9N5U - chains A and B of the 3 polymer chains in the assembly; structure by electron microscopy, 2.85 A resolution.

# Chain A
Protein: NfnA
Organism: Thermococcus sibiricus
Reference sequence: C6A4M3 (C6A4M3_THESM); numbering as in UniProt (aligned over 1-963)
Amino-acid sequence (963 residues; numbered 1 to 963; the number before each row is that of its first residue):
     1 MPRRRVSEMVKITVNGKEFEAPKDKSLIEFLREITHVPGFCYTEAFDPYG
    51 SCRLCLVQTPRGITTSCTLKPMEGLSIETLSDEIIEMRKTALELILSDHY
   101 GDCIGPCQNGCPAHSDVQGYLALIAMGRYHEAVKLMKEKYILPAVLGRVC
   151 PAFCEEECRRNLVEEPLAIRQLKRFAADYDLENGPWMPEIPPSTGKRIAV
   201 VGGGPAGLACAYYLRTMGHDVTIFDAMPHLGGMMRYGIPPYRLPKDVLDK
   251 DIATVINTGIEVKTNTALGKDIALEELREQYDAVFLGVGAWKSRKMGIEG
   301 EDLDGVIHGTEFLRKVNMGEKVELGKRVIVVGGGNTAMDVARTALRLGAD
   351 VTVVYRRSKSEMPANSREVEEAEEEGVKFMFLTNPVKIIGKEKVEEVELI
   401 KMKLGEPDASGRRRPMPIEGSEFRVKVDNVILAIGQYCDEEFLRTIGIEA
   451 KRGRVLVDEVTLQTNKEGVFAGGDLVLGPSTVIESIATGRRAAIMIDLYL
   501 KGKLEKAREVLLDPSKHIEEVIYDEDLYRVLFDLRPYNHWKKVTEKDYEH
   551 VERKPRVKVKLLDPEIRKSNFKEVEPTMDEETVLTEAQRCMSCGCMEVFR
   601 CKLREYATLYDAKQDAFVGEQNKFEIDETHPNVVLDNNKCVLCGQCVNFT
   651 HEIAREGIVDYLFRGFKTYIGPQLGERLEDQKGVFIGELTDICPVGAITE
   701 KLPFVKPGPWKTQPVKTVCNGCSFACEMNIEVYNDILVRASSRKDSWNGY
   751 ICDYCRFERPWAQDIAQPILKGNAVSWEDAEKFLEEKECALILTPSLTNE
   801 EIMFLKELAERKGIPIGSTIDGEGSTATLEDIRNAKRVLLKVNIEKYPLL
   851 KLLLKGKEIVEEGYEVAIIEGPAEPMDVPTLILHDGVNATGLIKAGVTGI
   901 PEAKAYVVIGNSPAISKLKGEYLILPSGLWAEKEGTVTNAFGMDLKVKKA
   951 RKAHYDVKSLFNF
Disordered / not traced: 1-9, 963
Metal / ion sites: 2Fe-2S cluster Fe: C41, C52, C55, C67; 4Fe-4S cluster Fe site 1: H99, C103, C595, C601; 4Fe-4S cluster Fe site 2: C107, C158, C590, C593; 4Fe-4S cluster Fe site 3: C111, C150, C154, K173; 4Fe-4S cluster Fe site 4: C640, C643, C646, C693; 4Fe-4S cluster Fe site 5: C719, C722, C726, C752
Ligand contacts:
  - FAD (flavin-adenine dinucleotide): V149, C150, P151, V201, G202, G203, G204, P205, A206, F224, D225, A226, M227, G232, M233, M234, G237, I238, R242, T266, A267, L268, G287, V288, G289, A290, W291, L313, N335, T336, D339, Q436, F442, G473, D474, L475, S480, T481, V482, S485
  - 2Fe-2S cluster (FES): I28, G39, F40, C41, Y42, Y49, G50, S51, C52, R53, L54, C55, T65, C67
  - 4Fe-4S cluster (SF4), molecule 1: H99, G101, D102, C103, H539, C595, E597, V598, C601, L603, R604, K639, V695, G696
  - 4Fe-4S cluster (SF4), molecule 2: P106, C107, V117, Q118, L121, C158, R159, R160, L167, I169, C590, M591, S592, C593
  - 4Fe-4S cluster (SF4), molecule 3: C111, P112, V117, Y120, Y140, L146, C150, A152, F153, C154, R170, K173, I483
  - 4Fe-4S cluster (SF4), molecule 4: C640, V641, L642, C643, G644, Q645, C646, I670, C693, P694, V695, A697, I698
  - 4Fe-4S cluster (SF4), molecule 5: C719, G721, C722, F724, A725, C726, I751, C752, Y754, C755, P848, L849

# Chain B
Protein: NfnB
Organism: Thermococcus sibiricus
Reference sequence: A0A117L1A0 (A0A117L1A0_9EURY); residue numbers follow UniProt; this construct covers 1-602
Amino-acid sequence (602 residues; numbered 1 to 602; the number before each row is that of its first residue):
     1 MSEIKAIAVGMNSCGIAAGARETYEAVKEELEKRNLDIKLKIVGCVGMCY
    51 REPLLDIITDNEIITYGHVTPDRVPRIIEEHVINGKPIEDWVVKKDWWEN
   101 GQRKTWDFDGYFVKQKKIVLENSGYIDPENIEEYIAAGGYEALKKAFKMK
   151 PEEIIDFITKSGLRGRGGAGFPTGLKWKFTRDAPGDEKYIVCNADEGDPG
   201 AFMDRNVLEGDPHRVIEGMIIGAYAIGATKGFIYVRAEYPLAIKRLRIAL
   251 KQAREKGFLGENILGSGFSFEIVIKEGAGAFVCGEETALIASIEGKRGMP
   301 RPRPPYPAQKGLWGRPTNINNVETWANVPWIIKHGWEAYAALGTEKSKGT
   351 KVFALSGKIKHGGNVEVPMGITLREILYEIGGGTKTGKKIKAVQLGGPSG
   401 GCIPDYLFNTPVDYESVTATGAIMGSGGMVVMDEDTCMVDVAKFFLDFTV
   451 KESCGKCTFCRLGTKRMWELLDKITKGEGALEDIEKLEKLAPLVKTGSLC
   501 GLGQTAPNPVLTTLKYFKDEYLAHIEGRCPAKVCKPLIKYVIITEKCTGC
   551 TACAIMCPVKAISGERGKPHLINQEACIKCGTCYEVCRFNAIEITDAKKE
   601 GE
Disordered / not traced: 1-2, 563-569, 599-602
Metal / ion sites: Zn2+ site 1: C14, C45, C49, E52; Zn2+ site 2: C437, H524, C529, C534; 4Fe-4S cluster Fe site 1: C454, C457, C460, C500; 4Fe-4S cluster Fe site 2: C547, C553, C587; 4Fe-4S cluster Fe site 3: C557, C577, C580, C583
Ligand contacts:
  - FMN (flavin mononucleotide): G165, R166, G167, F171, K176, N193, D195, E196, G197, F281, V282, G284, E285, E286, I319, N320, N321, T324, G501, L502
  - 4Fe-4S cluster (SF4), molecule 1: V282, P300, S453, C454, G455, K456, C457, C460, R461, S498, L499, C500, L502, G503
  - 4Fe-4S cluster (SF4), molecule 2: Y540, C557, P558, V559, A561, I572, C577, I578, K579, C580, G581, T582, C583
  - 4Fe-4S cluster (SF4), molecule 3: I542, K546, C547, T548, C550, T551, A552, C553, H570, C587, F589, A591, I592
What the authors report for this chain:
  - Zn2+ coordination: C437, H524, C529, C534
  - binding site for flavin mononucleotide: D195

# Interface between chain A and chain B
Pairs across the interface - 59 pairs, chain A then chain B:
  Y49(A) - M299(B)
  Y49(A) - K456(B)
  G50(A) - C457(B)
  G50(A) - L499(B)
  S51(A) - K456(B)
  S51(A) - C457(B)
  S51(A) - T458(B)  hydrogen bond (backbone-backbone)
  C52(A) - T458(B)  hydrogen bond (backbone-side chain)
  R53(A) - C457(B)
  R53(A) - T458(B)
  R53(A) - F459(B)
  R53(A) - G497(B)  hydrogen bond (side chain-backbone)
  R53(A) - S498(B)
  R53(A) - L499(B)
  I63(A) - T496(B)
  T68(A) - P302(B)
  E86(A) - K489(B)
  M87(A) - F459(B)
  M87(A) - L493(B)
  M87(A) - T496(B)
  M87(A) - G497(B)
  T90(A) - L490(B)
  T90(A) - L493(B)
  A91(A) - F459(B)  hydrophobic
  L94(A) - L462(B)
  L94(A) - G463(B)
  L94(A) - R466(B)
  I95(A) - T458(B)
  I95(A) - L462(B)
  S97(A) - R466(B)  hydrogen bond (backbone-side chain)
  D98(A) - L462(B)
  A616(A) - K486(B)  hydrogen bond (backbone-side chain)
  F617(A) - K489(B)
  F617(A) - L490(B)  hydrophobic
  G619(A) - R466(B)
  G619(A) - E469(B)
  E620(A) - K465(B)  salt bridge
  E620(A) - R466(B)  hydrogen bond (backbone-side chain)
  E620(A) - E469(B)  hydrogen bond (backbone-side chain)
  V641(A) - R461(B)  hydrogen bond (backbone-side chain)
  L642(A) - K456(B)
  L642(A) - R461(B)
  Y661(A) - R297(B)
  Y661(A) - M299(B)  hydrophobic
  L662(A) - R297(B)
  F663(A) - R297(B)  hydrogen bond (backbone-side chain)
  R664(A) - K451(B)
  R664(A) - E452(B)  salt bridge
  R664(A) - S453(B)
  R664(A) - C454(B)
  G665(A) - S453(B)  hydrogen bond (backbone-backbone)
  G665(A) - C454(B)
  G665(A) - G455(B)
  G665(A) - R461(B)
  F666(A) - R461(B)
  F666(A) - L462(B)  hydrophobic
  F666(A) - K465(B)
  T668(A) - C454(B)
  T668(A) - G455(B)
Other interface residues (no listed pair), chain A (30 interface residues in all): P48, V618
Other interface residues (no listed pair), chain B (30 interface residues in all): G279, A280, P304, V450

# Summary
The chain A/chain B interface involves 30 residues from each chain; the contacts include 10 hydrogen bonds and
2 salt bridges. Polar contacts include E620(A)-K465(B), R664(A)-E452(B) and C52(A)-T458(B). The paper reports
a binding site for flavin mononucleotide at D195(B); Zn2+ coordination by C437(B), H524(B) and C529(B) among
others.
Here chain A is NfnA and chain B is NfnB, both from Thermococcus sibiricus. Entry 9N5U (Structure of the
Thermococcus sibiricus NfnABC complex) was determined by electron microscopy, deposited together with 9N5V.
